Entry 7XUV (X-ray diffraction, 1.60 A resolution); this record covers chains A and B.

Chain A:
Molecule: Replication protein A 70 kDa DNA-binding subunit
Source organism: Homo sapiens
Reference sequence: P27694 (RFA1_HUMAN); residues 1-120 here = UniProt positions 1-120
Sequence (120 residues; numbered 1 to 120; the number before each row is that of its first residue):
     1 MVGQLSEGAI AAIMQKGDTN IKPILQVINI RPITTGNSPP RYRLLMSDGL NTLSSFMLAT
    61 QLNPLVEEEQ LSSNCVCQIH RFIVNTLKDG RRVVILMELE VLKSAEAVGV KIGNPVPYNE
Disordered / not traced: 35-38, 119-120
Curated features (UniProtKB/Swiss-Prot):
  - modified residue: M1 (N-acetylmethionine)
  - cross-link (Glycyl lysine isopeptide (Lys-Gly)): K22 (interchain with G-Cter in ubiquitin), K88 (interchain with G-Cter in ubiquitin)
Reported in the primary citation:
  - disease-associated variants - R31C, R31H (citing earlier work)

Chain B:
Molecule: RecQ-mediated genome instability protein 1
Source organism: Homo sapiens
Reference sequence: Q9H9A7 (RMI1_HUMAN); numbering as in UniProt (aligned over 243-262)
Sequence (22 residues; numbered 7 to 262; 234 numbers in that range are skipped by the numbering (no residue carries them; nothing is unmodelled there); the number before each row is that of its first residue):
     7 SG
   243 SDEELLASLD ENDELTANND
Disordered / not traced: 260-262
Differences from the reference sequence: expression tag (7-8)
Reported in the primary citation:
  - mutagenesis - N254A: decreased binding to RPA
  - mutagenesis - N254A: decreased localization to RPA

How chain A and chain B interact:
Residue-residue contacts (30):
  R31(A) - D244(B)  salt bridge
  I33(A) - D244(B)
  I33(A) - L248(B)
  T34(A) - L248(B)
  R41(A) - L251(B)
  R43(A) - G8(B)  hydrogen bond (side chain-backbone)
  R43(A) - S243(B)
  R43(A) - D244(B)  salt bridge
  R43(A) - L247(B)
  L53(A) - S7(B)
  S54(A) - S7(B)
  S55(A) - S7(B)
  M57(A) - L247(B)
  M57(A) - S250(B)
  M57(A) - L251(B)  hydrophobic
  N85(A) - S250(B)  hydrogen bond (side chain-backbone)
  N85(A) - E253(B)  hydrogen bond
  L87(A) - E246(B)
  L87(A) - S250(B)
  L87(A) - E256(B)
  K88(A) - E256(B)  hydrogen bond (backbone-side chain)
  K88(A) - L257(B)  hydrogen bond (side chain-backbone)
  K88(A) - T258(B)
  K88(A) - A259(B)  hydrogen bond (side chain-backbone)
  D89(A) - E246(B)
  R91(A) - S7(B)
  R91(A) - G8(B)
  R91(A) - E246(B)  salt bridge
  V93(A) - S250(B)
  I95(A) - L251(B)  hydrophobic
Interface features reported in the paper:
  - interface residues, chain A: R31(A), I33(A), R41(A), R43(A), M57(A), K88(A), R91(A)
  - interface residues, chain B: D244(B), E246(B), L247(B), L248(B), L251(B)

Overview:
16 residues of chain A face 14 of chain B across their interface; the contacts include 6 hydrogen bonds and 3
salt bridges. Polar pairs include R31(A)-D244(B), R43(A)-D244(B) and R91(A)-E246(B). From the paper: N254A of
chain B reduces binding to RPA; interface residues R31(A), I33(A) and D244(B) among others.
Here chain A is Replication protein A 70 kDa DNA-binding subunit and chain B is RecQ-mediated genome
instability protein 1, both from Homo sapiens. Entry 7XUV (Crystal structure of RPA70N-RMI1 fusion) was
determined by X-ray diffraction (same publication as 7XV0, 7XV1, 7XV4, 8JZV, 8JZY and 8K00).
